PDB entry 2NLX | X-ray diffraction, 2.70 A resolution | chains A and B

== Chain A (and B) ==
Protein: Xylulose kinase
Source organism: Escherichia coli
Notes: EC 2.7.1.17; chain B of this document is another copy of the same molecule, construct and numbering; everything in this record applies to it too
Reference sequence: P09099 (XYLB_ECOLI); residue numbers follow UniProt; this construct covers 1-484
Amino-acid sequence (484 residues; numbered 1 to 484; the number before each row is that of its first residue):
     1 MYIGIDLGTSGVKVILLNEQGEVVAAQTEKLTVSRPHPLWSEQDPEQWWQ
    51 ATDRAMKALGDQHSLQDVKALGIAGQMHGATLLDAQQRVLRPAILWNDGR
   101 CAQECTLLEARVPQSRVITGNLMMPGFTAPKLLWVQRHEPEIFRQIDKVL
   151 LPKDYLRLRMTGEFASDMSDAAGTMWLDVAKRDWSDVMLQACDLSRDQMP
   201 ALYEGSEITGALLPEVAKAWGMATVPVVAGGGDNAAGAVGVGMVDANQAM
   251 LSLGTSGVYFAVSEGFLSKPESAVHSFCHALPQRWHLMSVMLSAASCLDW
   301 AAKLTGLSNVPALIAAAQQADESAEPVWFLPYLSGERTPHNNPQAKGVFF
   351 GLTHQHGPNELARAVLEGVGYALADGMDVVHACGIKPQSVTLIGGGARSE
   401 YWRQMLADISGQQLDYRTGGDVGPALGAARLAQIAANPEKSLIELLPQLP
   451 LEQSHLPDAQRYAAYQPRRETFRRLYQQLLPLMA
Not modelled in the structure: 335-342 (chain B: 334-343, 483-484)
Curated features (UniProtKB/Swiss-Prot):
  - active site: Asp233 (Proton acceptor)
  - binding site (substrate): Met77, His78
  - site: Asp6 (Important for activity)
  - mutagenesis: Asp6 (D6A: Loss of activity), Asp233 (D233A: Loss of activity)
Reported in the primary citation:
  - self-association interface (contacts with another copy of this molecule): Ala345 to Asn359
  - catalytic residues: Asp233
  - catalytic residues: Asp6, Thr9 (proposed by the authors, not directly observed)
  - mutagenesis - D6A, D233A: abolished catalytic activity on D-xylulose
  - mutagenesis - D6A (19-fold): decreased catalytic activity (ATPase activity)
  - mutagenesis - D233A (2-fold): increased catalytic activity (substrate-independent ATPase activity)

== How chain A and chain B interact ==
Contacting residue pairs (42; chain A residue first):
  Trp300(A) - His354(B)
  Trp300(A) - Gln355(B)
  Trp300(A) - His356(B)
  Lys303(A) - Pro358(B)
  Leu304(A) - Thr305(B)
  Leu304(A) - His356(B)
  Leu304(A) - Gly357(B)
  Leu304(A) - Leu361(B)  hydrophobic
  Thr305(A) - Leu304(B)
  Thr305(A) - Thr305(B)
  Thr305(A) - Gly306(B)  hydrogen bond (backbone-backbone)
  Ala345(A) - His354(B)
  Ala345(A) - Gln355(B)
  Lys346(A) - Thr353(B)
  Lys346(A) - His354(B)
  Gly347(A) - Thr353(B)  hydrogen bond (backbone-backbone)
  Gly347(A) - His354(B)  hydrogen bond (backbone-backbone)
  Val348(A) - Thr353(B)
  Phe349(A) - Phe349(B)
  Phe349(A) - Phe350(B)
  Phe349(A) - Gly351(B)  hydrogen bond (backbone-backbone)
  Phe349(A) - Leu352(B)  hydrophobic
  Phe349(A) - His354(B)
  Phe350(A) - Phe350(B)  hydrophobic
  Phe350(A) - Pro481(B)
  Gly351(A) - Phe349(B)
  Leu352(A) - Trp300(B)  hydrophobic
  Leu352(A) - Gly347(B)
  Leu352(A) - Phe349(B)  hydrogen bond (backbone-backbone)
  Thr353(A) - Trp300(B)  hydrogen bond (backbone-side chain)
  Thr353(A) - Lys346(B)
  Thr353(A) - Gly347(B)
  Thr353(A) - Phe349(B)
  His354(A) - Trp300(B)
  His354(A) - Gln344(B)
  His354(A) - Lys346(B)  hydrogen bond (backbone-backbone)
  His356(A) - Trp300(B)  hydrogen bond (backbone-side chain)
  His356(A) - Leu304(B)
  Gly357(A) - Leu304(B)
  Pro358(A) - Lys303(B)
  Pro358(A) - Leu304(B)
  Leu361(A) - Leu304(B)  hydrophobic
Other interface residues (no listed pair), chain A (22 interface residues in all): Gly306, Leu479, Leu482, Met483
Other interface residues (no listed pair), chain B (25 interface residues in all): Ala345, Val348, Gln478, Leu479, Leu482

== Overview ==
The interface between chain A and chain B involves 22 residues on one side and 25 on the other, with 8
hydrogen bonds. Polar contacts include Thr353(A)-Trp300(B), His356(A)-Trp300(B) and Thr305(A)-Gly306(B). The
paper reports catalytic residues Asp233(A), Asp6(A) and Thr9(A); D6A and D233A of chain A abolish catalytic
activity on D-xylulose.
Chain A and chain B are both Xylulose kinase (Escherichia coli); the structure, Crystal structure of the apo
E. coli xylulose kinase, was determined by X-ray diffraction together with 2ITM from the same study.
